4DR3 - chains A and L of the 21 polymer chains in the assembly; structure by X-ray diffraction, 3.35 A resolution.

Chain A:
Molecule: 16S rRNA
Source organism: Thermus thermophilus
Sequence (1522 nucleotides; each row starts with the number of its first residue; note: 42 numbers in that range are skipped by the numbering (no residue carries them; nothing is unmodelled there); a row labelled like 190A-190L holds insertion residues (190A, then the next letters in order); numbering starts at 0):
     0 UUUGUUGGAGAGUUUGAUCCUGGCUCAGGGUGAACGCUGGCGGCGUGCCU
    50 AAGACAUGCAAGUCGUGCGGG
    73 CCGCGGGGUUUU
    88 ACUCCG
    95 UGGUC
   101 AGCGGCGGACGGGUGAGUAACGCGUGGGU
  129A G
   130 ACCUACCCGGAAGAGGGGGACAACCCGGGGAAACUCGGGCUAAUCCCCCA
   180 UGUGGACCCGC
190A-190L CCCUUGGGGUGU
   191 GUCCAAAGGGCUUU
   216 GCCCGCUUCCGGAUGGGCCCGCGUCCCAUCAGCUAGUUGGUGGGGUAAUG
   266 GCCCACCAAGGCGACGACGGGUAGCCGGUCUGAGAGGAUGGCCGGCCACA
   316 GGGGCACUGAGACACGGGCCCCACUCCUACGGGAGGCAGCAGUUAGGAAU
   366 CUUCCGCAAUGGGCGCAAGCCUGACGGAGCGACGCCGCUUGGAGGAAGAA
   416 GCCCUUCGGGGUGUAAACUCCUGAA
   442 CCCGGGACGAAACCCCCGACGA
   474 GGGGACUGACGGUACCGGG
   494 GUAAUAGCGCCGGCCAACUCCGUGCCAGCAGCCGCGGUAAUACGGAGGGC
   544 GCGAGCGUUACCCGGAUUCACUGGGCGUAAAGGGCGUGUAGGCGGCCUGG
   594 GGCGUCCCAUGUGAAAGACCACGGCUCAACCGUGGGGGAGCGUGGGAUAC
   644 GCUCAGGCUAGACGGUGGGAGAGGGUGGUGGAAUUCCCGGAGUAGCGGUG
   694 AAAUGCGCAGAUACCGGGAGGAACGCCGAUGGCGAAGGCAGCCACCUGGU
   744 CCACCCGUGACGCUGAGGCGCGAAAGCGUGGGGAGCAAACCGGAUUAGAU
   794 ACCCGGGUAGUCCACGCCCUAAACGAUGCGCGCUAGGUCUCUGGGUCU
   848 CCUGGGGGCCGAAGCUAACGCGUUAAGCGCGCCGCCUGGGGAGUACGGCC
   898 GCAAGGCUGAAACUCAAAGGAAUUGACGGGGGCCCGCACAAGCGGUGGAG
   948 CAUGUGGUUUAAUUCGAAGXAACGCGAAGAACCUUACCAGGCCUUGACAU
   998 GCUAGG
 1003A G
  1004 AACCCGGGUGAAAGCCUGGGGUGCCCC
1030A-1030D GCGA
  1031 GGGGAGCCCUAGCACAGGUGCUGCAUGGCCGUCGUCAGCUCGUGCCGUGA
  1081 GGUGUUGGGUUAAGUCCCGCAACGAGCGCAACCCCCGCCGUUAGUUGCCA
  1131 GCGGUUCGGCCGGGCACUCUAACGGGACUGCCCGCGAAA
  1171 GCGGGAGGAAGGAGGGGACGACGUCUGGUCAGCAUGGCCCUUACGGCCUG
  1221 GGCGACACACGUGCUACAAUGCCCACUACAAAGCGAUGCCACCCGGCAAC
  1271 GGGGAGCUAAUCGCAAAAAGGUGGGCCCAGUUCGGAUUGGGGUCUGCAAC
  1321 CCGACCCCAUGAAGCCGGAAUCGCUAGUAAUCGCGGAUCAG
 1361A C
  1362 CAUGCCGCGGUGAAUACGUUCCCGGGCCUUGUACACACXGCCXGUXACGC
  1412 CAUGGGAGCGGGCUCUACCCGAAGUCGCCGGG
  1446 AGCCUACGGG
  1459 CAGGCGCCGAGGGUAGGGCCCGUGACUGGGGCGAAGUCGUAACAAGGUAG
  1509 CUGUACCGGAAGGUGCGGCUGGAUCCACUCCUUUCU
Disordered / not traced: 0-4, 1534-1538
Construct notes: conflict C1534 (A2157 in M26923.1), A1535 (C2158 in M26923.1)
Modified residues: PSU (pseudouridine-5'-monophosphate) at position 516, 7MG (7N-methyl-8-hydroguanosine-5'-monophosphate) at position 527, M2G (N2-dimethylguanosine-5'-monophosphate) at position 966, 5MC (5-methylcytidine-5'-monophosphate) at position 967, 2MG (2N-methylguanosine-5'-monophosphate) at position 1207, 5MC (5-methylcytidine-5'-monophosphate) at position 1400, 4OC (4n,o2'-methylcytidine-5'-monophosphate) at position 1402, 5MC (5-methylcytidine-5'-monophosphate) at position 1404, 5MC (5-methylcytidine-5'-monophosphate) at position 1407, UR3 (3-methyluridine-5'-monophoshate) at position 1498, MA6 (6N-dimethyladenosine-5'-monophoshate) at position 1518, MA6 (6N-dimethyladenosine-5'-monophoshate) at position 1519, PSU (pseudouridine-5'-monophosphate) at position 1540, PSU (pseudouridine-5'-monophosphate) at position 1541
Ion coordination: Mg2+ site 1 near U5 (its only coordinating residue here); Mg2+ site 2: G6 (shared with 1 residue of chain D); Mg2+ site 3 near G21 (its only coordinating residue here); Mg2+ site 4 near G22 (its only coordinating residue here); Mg2+ site 5: C48, G115; Mg2+ site 6 near A53 (its only coordinating residue here); Mg2+ site 7: A59, C386; Mg2+ site 8 near U62 (its only coordinating residue here); Mg2+ site 9 near U98 (its only coordinating residue here); Mg2+ site 10 near G107 (its only coordinating residue here); Mg2+ site 11 near G111 (its only coordinating residue here); Mg2+ site 12: G117, G289; 104 more Mg2+ sites not listed
Residues lining bound ligands: streptomycin (SRY): U14, C526, 7MG_527, C912, A913, A914, A915, C1490, G1491
Reported in the primary citation:
  - binding site for streptomycin: U14, C526, 7MG_527, A914, C1490, G1491
  - conformationally variable residues (helix shift, loop rearrangement): A1408, C1409, C1490 to UR3_1498, G1516 to G1520

Chain L:
Molecule: 30S ribosomal protein S12
Source organism: Thermus thermophilus
Reference sequence: F6DEQ7 (F6DEQ7_THETG); residues 1-135 here = UniProt positions 1-135
Chain sequence (135 residues; each row starts with the number of its first residue):
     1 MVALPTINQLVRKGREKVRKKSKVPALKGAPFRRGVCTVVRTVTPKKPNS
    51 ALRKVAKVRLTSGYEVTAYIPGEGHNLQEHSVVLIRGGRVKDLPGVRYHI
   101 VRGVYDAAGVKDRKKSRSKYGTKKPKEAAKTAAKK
Disordered / not traced: 1-4, 129-135
Modified residues: Asp92 ((3s)-3-(methylsulfanyl)-l-aspartic acid; 0TD)
Ion coordination: Mg2+: Pro48, Asn49 (shared with G529(A) of chain A)
Residues lining bound ligands: streptomycin (SRY): Lys46, Lys47, Pro48, Lys91, Asp92

Chain A / chain L interface:
Pairs across the interface (124):
  U24(A) with Lys23(L), phosphate contact
  A32(A) with Pro31(L), base contact
  A33(A) with Phe32(L), base contact
  C34(A) with Phe32(L), sugar contact; Val101(L), sugar contact; Val104(L), phosphate contact
  G35(A) with Val104(L), phosphate contact; Arg117(L), sugar contact; Ser118(L), hydrogen bond to the sugar; Gly121(L), sugar contact
  C36(A) with Arg117(L), hydrogen bond to the sugar; Ser118(L), sugar contact; Thr122(L), sugar contact; Lys123(L), salt bridge to the phosphate; Lys124(L), phosphate contact
  U37(A) with Lys123(L), salt bridge to the phosphate; Lys124(L), hydrogen bond to the phosphate
  C241(A) with Arg19(L), phosphate contact
  C242(A) with Arg19(L), salt bridge to the phosphate
  G302(A) with Lys17(L), salt bridge to the phosphate
  A303(A) with Lys17(L), phosphate contact
  G362(A) with Arg33(L), hydrogen bond to the phosphate; Arg34(L), salt bridge to the phosphate; Thr61(L), phosphate contact
  A363(A) with Ala30(L), base contact; Pro31(L), base contact; Phe32(L), base contact; Arg33(L), salt bridge to the phosphate; Arg34(L), salt bridge to the phosphate; Thr61(L), hydrogen bond to the phosphate; Leu84(L), sugar contact; Tyr105(L), sugar contact
  G500(A) with Lys124(L), sugar contact
  C501(A) with Arg117(L), salt bridge to the phosphate; Ser118(L), phosphate contact; Lys124(L), salt bridge to the phosphate
  G502(A) with Ser116(L), phosphate contact; Arg117(L), hydrogen bond to the phosphate; Ser118(L), hydrogen bond to the phosphate; Lys119(L), hydrogen bond to the phosphate
  C503(A) with Ser116(L), phosphate contact; Lys119(L), salt bridge to the phosphate
  C519(A) with Ser50(L), hydrogen bond to the phosphate; Ala51(L), phosphate contact
  A520(A) with Ala51(L), phosphate contact; Leu52(L), hydrogen bond to the phosphate; Lys54(L), salt bridge to the phosphate; Glu73(L), hydrogen bond to the sugar
  G521(A) with Leu52(L), phosphate contact; Arg53(L), hydrogen bond to the base; Lys54(L), salt bridge to the phosphate; Gly72(L), phosphate contact; Glu73(L), phosphate contact
  C522(A) with Asn49(L), base contact; Arg53(L), base contact; Tyr69(L), hydrogen bond to the phosphate; Pro71(L), phosphate contact; Gly72(L), hydrogen bond to the phosphate; Tyr120(L), sugar contact
  A523(A) with Arg53(L), base contact; Val90(L), base contact; Lys91(L), base contact; Asp92(L), base contact; Tyr120(L), phosphate contact
  C526(A) with Lys91(L), salt bridge to the phosphate
  7MG_527(A) with Asn49(L), hydrogen bond to the base
  C528(A) with Asn49(L), hydrogen bond to the base
  G529(A) with Asn49(L), base contact; Ser50(L), hydrogen bond to the base
  G537(A) with Glu73(L), sugar contact; Arg113(L), salt bridge to the phosphate
  G538(A) with Arg113(L), salt bridge to the phosphate; Lys114(L), hydrogen bond to the phosphate; Lys115(L), hydrogen bond to the phosphate
  A539(A) with Lys114(L), salt bridge to the phosphate; Lys115(L), salt bridge to the phosphate
  G550(A) with Ser118(L), base contact; Lys119(L), sugar contact
  U551(A) with Arg86(L), sugar contact; Lys119(L), sugar contact
  U552(A) with Pro31(L), hydrogen bond to the sugar; Arg86(L), hydrogen bond to the sugar; Gly87(L), phosphate contact
  A553(A) with Gly29(L), hydrogen bond to the sugar; Ala30(L), sugar contact; Pro31(L), sugar contact
  C554(A) with Ser22(L), hydrogen bond to the phosphate
  C556(A) with Lys20(L), salt bridge to the phosphate
  C562(A) with Arg15(L), base contact; Glu16(L), hydrogen bond to the sugar; Lys17(L), sugar contact; Val18(L), phosphate contact
  A563(A) with Arg15(L), base contact
  C564(A) with Leu10(L), phosphate contact; Arg15(L), salt bridge to the phosphate
  G567(A) with Pro5(L), base contact; Arg15(L), hydrogen bond to the base
  G568(A) with Pro5(L), base contact
  G585(A) with Asn8(L), hydrogen bond to the sugar
  C879(A) with Thr6(L), base contact; Asn8(L), phosphate contact
  C880(A) with Thr6(L), hydrogen bond to the phosphate; Asn8(L), hydrogen bond to the phosphate; Gln9(L), phosphate contact; Arg12(L), salt bridge to the phosphate
  G881(A) with Gln9(L), hydrogen bond to the phosphate; Arg12(L), salt bridge to the phosphate
  U884(A) with Arg15(L), base contact
  A908(A) with Lys21(L), salt bridge to the phosphate
  A909(A) with Lys21(L), salt bridge to the phosphate
  C910(A) with Arg97(L), salt bridge to the phosphate
  U911(A) with Gly95(L), phosphate contact; Arg97(L), salt bridge to the phosphate
  C912(A) with Lys46(L), hydrogen bond to the phosphate; Pro94(L), phosphate contact
  A913(A) with Lys46(L), salt bridge to the phosphate; Lys91(L), salt bridge to the phosphate
  C1411(A) with Lys57(L), phosphate contact
  C1412(A) with Lys57(L), salt bridge to the phosphate
  C1490(A) with Pro94(L), sugar contact
  G1491(A) with Lys46(L), sugar contact
  A1492(A) with Pro45(L), sugar contact; Lys46(L), phosphate contact; Lys47(L), hydrogen bond to the phosphate
Other interface residues (no listed pair), chain A (61 interface residues in all): C518, C525, G557, C882, C883
Other interface residues (no listed pair), chain L (68 interface residues in all): Ile7, Lys13, Val24, Arg41, Thr44, Pro48, Gly88, Arg89

In short:
Chain A and chain L form an interface of 61 and 68 residues respectively; the contacts include 31 hydrogen
bonds and 28 salt bridges. Among the polar pairs are G521(A)-Arg53(L), 7MG_527(A)-Asn49(L) and
C528(A)-Asn49(L). The paper reports a binding site for streptomycin at U14(A), C526(A) and 7MG_527(A) among
others; conformational variability at A1408(A), C1409(A) and C1490(A) among others.
Here chain A is 16S rRNA and chain L is 30S ribosomal protein S12, both from Thermus thermophilus. Entry 4DR3
(Crystal structure of the Thermus thermophilus (HB8) 30S ribosomal subunit with streptomycin bound) was
determined by X-ray diffraction, deposited together with 4DR1, 4DR2, 4DR4, 4DR5, 4DR6 and 4DR7.
